Entry 4PRH (X-ray diffraction, 2.50 A resolution); this record covers chains C and D of the 5 polymer chains in the assembly.

# Chain C
Name: Epstein-Barr nuclear antigen 1
Reference sequence: Q3KSS4 (EBNA1_EBVG); residues 1-11 here correspond to UniProt positions 407-417 (UniProt number = residue number + 406)
Sequence (11 residues; row label = number of the first residue in the row):
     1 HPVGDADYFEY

# Chain D
Name: TK3 TCR alpha chain
From: Homo sapiens
Sequence (208 residues; each row starts with the number of its first residue; note: 17 numbers in that range are skipped by the numbering (no residue carries them; nothing is unmodelled there); numbers below 1 keep their minus sign (His-1 is residue -1)):
    -1 HMEDQVTQSPEALRLQEGESSSLNCSYTVSGLRG
    39 LFWYRQDPGKGPEFLFTLYSAGE
    66 EKEKE
    78 RLKATLT
   84A K
    85 KESFLHITAPKPEDSATYLCAVQDLGTSGSRLTFGEGTQLTVNPNIQNPD
   135 PAVYQLRDSKSSDKSVCLFTDFDSQTNVSQSKDSDVYITDKCVLDMRSMD
   185 FKSNSAVAWSNKSDFACANAFNNSIIPEDTFFPSPESS
Unresolved in the structure: -1 to 0, 219-222
Disulfide bonds: Cys23-Cys104

# How chain C and chain D interact
Contacting residue pairs (11; chain C residue first):
  His1(C) with Gly110(D)
  Val3(C) with Leu109(D)
  Gly4(C) with Leu109(D), hydrogen bond (backbone-backbone); Thr111(D)
  Asp5(C) with Ser112(D); Gly113(D), hydrogen bond (backbone-backbone)
  Ala6(C) with Arg31(D); Gly113(D)
  Asp7(C) with Gly113(D); Ser114(D)
  Phe9(C) with Arg31(D)

# Overview
The chain C/chain D interface involves 7 residues from each chain, with 2 hydrogen bonds. The backbones
hydrogen-bond at Gly4(C)-Leu109(D) and Asp5(C)-Gly113(D).
Chain C is Epstein-Barr nuclear antigen 1 and chain D is TK3 TCR alpha chain (Homo sapiens); the structure,
Crystal structure of TK3 TCR-HLA-B*35:08-HPVG-D5 complex, was determined by X-ray diffraction (same
publication as 4PR5, 4PRA, 4PRB, 4PRD, 4PRE, 4PRI, 4PRN and 4PRP).
